Entry 8CDQ (X-ray diffraction, 2.21 A resolution); this record covers chains A and C of the 3 polymer chains in the assembly.

Chain A:
Protein: Myosin-A
Source organism: Plasmodium falciparum
UniProtKB: Q8IDR3 (MYOA_PLAF7); residues 1-818 here = UniProt positions 1-818
Chain sequence (818 residues; numbered 1 to 818; the number before each row is that of its first residue):
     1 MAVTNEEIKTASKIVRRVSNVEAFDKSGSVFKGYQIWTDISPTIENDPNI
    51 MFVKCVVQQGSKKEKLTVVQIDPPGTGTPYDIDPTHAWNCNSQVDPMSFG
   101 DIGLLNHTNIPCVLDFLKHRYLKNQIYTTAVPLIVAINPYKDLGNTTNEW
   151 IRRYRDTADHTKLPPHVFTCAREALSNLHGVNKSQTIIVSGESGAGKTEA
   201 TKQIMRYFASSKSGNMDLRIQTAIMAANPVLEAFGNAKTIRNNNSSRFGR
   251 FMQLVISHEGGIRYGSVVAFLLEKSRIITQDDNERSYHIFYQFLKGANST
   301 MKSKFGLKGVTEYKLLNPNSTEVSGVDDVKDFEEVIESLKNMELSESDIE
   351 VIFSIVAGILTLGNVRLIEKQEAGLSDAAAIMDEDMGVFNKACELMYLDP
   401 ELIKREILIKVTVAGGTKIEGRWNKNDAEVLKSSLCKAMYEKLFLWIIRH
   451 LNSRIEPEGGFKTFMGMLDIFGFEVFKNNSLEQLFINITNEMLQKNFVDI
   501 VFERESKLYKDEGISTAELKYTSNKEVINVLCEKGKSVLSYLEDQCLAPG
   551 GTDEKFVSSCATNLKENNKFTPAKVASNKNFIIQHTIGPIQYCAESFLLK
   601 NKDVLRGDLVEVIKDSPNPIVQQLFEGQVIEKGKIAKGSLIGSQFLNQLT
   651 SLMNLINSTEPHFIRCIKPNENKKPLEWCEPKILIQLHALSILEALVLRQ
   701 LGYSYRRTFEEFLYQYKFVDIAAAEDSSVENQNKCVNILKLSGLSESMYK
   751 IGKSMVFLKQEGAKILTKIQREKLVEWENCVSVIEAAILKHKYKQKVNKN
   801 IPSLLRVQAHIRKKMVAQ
Unresolved in the structure: 1, 373-375
Modified positions: Ser19 (phosphoserine; SEP)
Ion coordination: Mg2+: Thr198, Ser246 (together with ATP-gamma-S)
Small-molecule neighbours:
  - ATP-gamma-S (AGS; phosphothiophosphoric acid-adenylate ester): Ile126, Tyr127, Asn138, Pro139, Tyr140, Lys141, Asp142, Glu192, Ser193, Gly194, Ala195, Gly196, Lys197, Thr198, Glu199, Gln203, Asn242, Asn244, Ser245, Ser246, Phe471
  - KQ0 (1-(4-methoxyphenyl)-N-[(3-thiophen-2-yl-1H-pyrazol-4-yl)methyl]cyclopropan-1-amine): Ser246, Arg247, Phe248, Gly249, Phe270, Leu271, Leu272, Glu273, Ile470, Phe471, Glu482, Phe485, Ile486, Thr489, Ile641, Phe645
UniProt features mapped onto this chain:
  - region: Pro661 to Glu671 (Actin-binding)
  - binding site (ATP): Gly191 to Thr198
  - modified residue: Ser19 (Phosphoserine)
From the paper describing this entry:
  - binding site for KQ0: Gly249, Phe270, Leu271, Leu272, Phe471, Phe485, Phe645
  - conformationally variable residues (helix shift, loop rearrangement, side-chain flip): Leu271, Phe471, Phe485, Phe645
  - specificity-determining residues: Phe270, Phe471, Leu481, Phe485, Phe645 (by similarity / conservation)
  - mutagenesis - F270Y/F471A/F645H (from 3.6 to 52 uM): decreased binding to KQ0
  - catalytic residues: Glu474 (citing earlier work)

Chain C:
Protein: Myosin essential light chain ELC
Source organism: Plasmodium falciparum
UniProtKB: Q8IJM4 (Q8IJM4_PLAF7); numbering as in UniProt (aligned over 1-134)
Chain sequence (134 residues; numbered 1 to 134; the number before each row is that of its first residue):
     1 MASDMEEKFREAFILFSSCSDHIEMYKFFELMNSFGIILTNDEKAALPND
    51 INMDYWLNFAKKHYNYEQPFKHINNVNEQNTNVQIKIDNFLGIMKALDTR
   101 LTESDLNILLQITNPENKSTLNLKTVSQKLTESI
Unresolved in the structure: 1, 78-82

How chain A and chain C interact:
Residue-residue contacts (65):
  Lys32(A) with Met25(C); Tyr26(C); Lys44(C); Ala45(C), hydrogen bond (side chain-backbone); Leu47(C), hydrogen bond (side chain-backbone); Pro48(C); Asn49(C), hydrogen bond
  Gly33(A) with Met25(C); Tyr26(C)
  Tyr34(A) with Tyr26(C)
  Gln35(A) with Tyr26(C)
  Gln58(A) with Asn49(C), hydrogen bond
  Ile71(A) with Glu24(C)
  Ser92(A) with Tyr26(C)
  Gln93(A) with Tyr26(C); Glu30(C); Arg100(C)
  Tyr714(A) with Asp88(C); Lys95(C), hydrogen bond
  Lys717(A) with Asn89(C), hydrogen bond
  Phe718(A) with Asn89(C); Ile93(C), hydrophobic
  Gln770(A) with Ala96(C)
  Arg771(A) with Leu97(C)
  Leu774(A) with Ala96(C), hydrophobic
  Trp777(A) with Ile85(C), hydrophobic; Ile93(C), hydrophobic; Leu97(C); Leu123(C), hydrophobic
  Glu778(A) with Leu97(C)
  Asn779(A) with Ile38(C)
  Cys780(A) with His72(C)
  Val781(A) with Met94(C), hydrophobic; Leu97(C), hydrophobic
  Ser782(A) with Asn33(C)
  Val783(A) with Asn33(C); Gly36(C); Phe70(C), hydrophobic
  Ile784(A) with Ile73(C), hydrophobic; Phe90(C), hydrophobic
  Glu785(A) with Thr99(C), hydrogen bond; Arg100(C), hydrogen bond (side chain-backbone)
  Ala786(A) with Phe16(C); Glu30(C); Asn33(C); Ser34(C)
  Ala787(A) with Ser34(C); Phe70(C), hydrophobic
  Ile788(A) with Leu101(C), hydrophobic; Leu109(C), hydrophobic
  Leu789(A) with Arg100(C); Leu101(C), hydrophobic
  Lys790(A) with Ala12(C); Phe16(C); Ser34(C); Phe35(C); Ile134(C)
  Lys792(A) with Asp105(C), salt bridge
  Tyr793(A) with Leu15(C); Phe16(C), hydrophobic; Lys27(C), hydrogen bond; Arg100(C), hydrogen bond
  Lys794(A) with Glu11(C), salt bridge; Leu15(C)
  Val797(A) with Leu15(C), hydrophobic
Also at the interface, not in a pair above, chain A (34 interface residues in all): Gln59, Glu725
Also at the interface, not in a pair above, chain C (44 interface residues in all): Phe29, Leu91, Gly92, Asp98, Val126, Leu130

In short:
34 residues of chain A and 44 residues of chain C are in contact; the contacts include 10 hydrogen bonds and 2
salt bridges. Among the polar pairs are Lys792(A)-Asp105(C), Lys794(A)-Glu11(C) and Lys32(A)-Ala45(C). Chain A
binds ATP-gamma-S and compound KQ0. The paper reports the catalytic residue Glu474(A); F270Y/F471A/F645H of
chain A reduce binding to KQ0.
Chain A is Myosin-A and chain C is Myosin essential light chain ELC, both from Plasmodium falciparum; the
structure, Plasmodium falciparum Myosin A full-length, post-rigor state complexed to the inhibitor KNX-002 and
Mg.ATP-gamma-S, was determined by X-ray diffraction (same publication as 8CDM and 8A12).
